6OV8 - chains B and D of the 6 polymer chains in the assembly; structure by X-ray diffraction, 2.61 A resolution.

[Chain B (and D)]
Molecule: Peptidase B
Organism: Escherichia coli (strain K12)
Notes: EC 3.4.11.23; chain D of this document is another copy of the same molecule, construct and numbering; everything in this record applies to it too
UniProtKB: P37095 (PEPB_ECOLI); residue numbers follow UniProt; this construct covers 2-427
Sequence (430 residues; each row starts with the number of its first residue; numbers below 1 keep their minus sign (Ser-2 is residue -2)):
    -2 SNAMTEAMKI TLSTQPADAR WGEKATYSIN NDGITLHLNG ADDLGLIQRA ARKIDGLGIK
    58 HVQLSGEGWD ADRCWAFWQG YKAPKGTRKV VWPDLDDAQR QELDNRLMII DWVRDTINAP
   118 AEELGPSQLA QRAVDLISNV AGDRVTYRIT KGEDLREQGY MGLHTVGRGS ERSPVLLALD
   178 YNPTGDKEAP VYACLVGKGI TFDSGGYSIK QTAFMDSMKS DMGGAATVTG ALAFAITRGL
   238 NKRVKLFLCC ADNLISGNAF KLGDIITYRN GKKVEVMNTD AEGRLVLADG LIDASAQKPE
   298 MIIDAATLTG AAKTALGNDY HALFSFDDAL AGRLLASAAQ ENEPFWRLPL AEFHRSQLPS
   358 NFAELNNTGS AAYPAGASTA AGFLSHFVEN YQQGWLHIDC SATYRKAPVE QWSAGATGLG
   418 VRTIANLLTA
Not modelled in the structure: -2 to 1 (chain D: -2 to 0)
Modified residues: Mse1 (selenomethionine); Mse5, Mse105, Mse158, Mse212, Mse215, Mse219, Mse274, Mse298 (selenomethionine; parent Met)
Sequence notes: expression tag (-2 to 1)
Bound ions: Zn2+: Lys195, Asp218, Glu279; Mn2+: Asp200, Asp277, Glu279
From the paper describing this entry:
  - binding site for chloride ion: Arg281

[Interface between chain B and chain D]
Contacting residue pairs - 45 pairs, chain B then chain D:
  Arg165(B) with Glu119(D), salt bridge
  Tyr204(B) with Ser201(D); Ile206(D); Mse212(D); Leu251(D); Ile252(D), hydrogen bond (side chain-backbone)
  Ser205(B) with Thr209(D), hydrogen bond
  Ile206(B) with Ile206(D), hydrophobic
  Ile252(B) with Ile252(D), hydrophobic
  Ser253(B) with Ile252(D)
  Gly254(B) with Gly166(D); Ser167(D); Glu168(D), hydrogen bond (backbone-backbone); Leu251(D); Ile252(D), hydrogen bond (backbone-backbone); Ser253(D)
  Asn255(B) with Glu168(D)
  Lys258(B) with Ala118(D); Arg169(D); Phe199(D); Leu251(D)
  Leu259(B) with Phe199(D); Thr209(D); Mse212(D), hydrophobic; Asp213(D)
  Gly260(B) with Pro117(D)
  Asp261(B) with Pro117(D); Ala118(D); Glu119(D), hydrogen bond (side chain-backbone)
  Ile262(B) with Pro117(D)
  Glu272(B) with Lys216(D), salt bridge
  Mse274(B) with Thr209(D); Asp213(D)
  Ser357(B) with Lys82(D)
  Asn358(B) with Pro81(D); Lys82(D); Ala411(D)
  Phe359(B) with Pro81(D), hydrophobic; Lys82(D); Asn115(D); Lys216(D); Tyr401(D); Gly412(D)
  Ala360(B) with Lys82(D), hydrogen bond (backbone-side chain)
  Glu361(B) with Lys82(D)
Other interface residues (no listed pair), chain B (21 interface residues in all): Asn275
Other interface residues (no listed pair), chain D (26 interface residues in all): Asp249, Lys403, Pro405

[Summary]
21 residues of chain B and 26 residues of chain D are in contact, with 6 hydrogen bonds and 2 salt bridges.
Polar contacts include Arg165(B)-Glu119(D), Glu272(B)-Lys216(D) and Tyr204(B)-Ile252(D). Lys195(B), Asp218(B)
and Glu279(B) coordinate Zn2+. Asp200(B), Asp277(B) and Glu279(B) coordinate Mn2+. From the paper: a binding
site for chloride ion at Arg281(B).
Both chains are Peptidase B (Escherichia coli (strain K12)). Entry 6OV8 (2.6 Angstrom Resolution Crystal
Structure of Aminopeptidase B from Escherichia coli str. K-12 substr. MG1655) was determined by X-ray
diffraction (same publication as 6OAD).
